4V96 - chains AK and AL of the 78 polymer chains in the assembly; structure by X-ray diffraction, 3.80 A resolution.

== Chain AK (and AL) ==
Molecule: ORF48
Source organism: Lactococcus phage TP901-1
Notes: chain AL of this document is another copy of the same molecule, construct and numbering; everything in this record applies to it too
UniProt: Q9AZ56 (Q9AZ56_9CAUD); residue numbers follow UniProt; this construct covers 1-299
Sequence (299 residues; each row starts with the number of its first residue):
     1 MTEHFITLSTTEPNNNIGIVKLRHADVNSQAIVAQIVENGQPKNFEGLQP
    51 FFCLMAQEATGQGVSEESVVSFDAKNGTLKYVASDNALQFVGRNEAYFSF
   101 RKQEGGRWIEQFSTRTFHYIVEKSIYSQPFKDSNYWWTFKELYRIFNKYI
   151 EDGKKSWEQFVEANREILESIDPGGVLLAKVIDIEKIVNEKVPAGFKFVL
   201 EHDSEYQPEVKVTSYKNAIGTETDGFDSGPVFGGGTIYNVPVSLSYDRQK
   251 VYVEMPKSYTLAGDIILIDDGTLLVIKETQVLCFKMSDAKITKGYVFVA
Unresolved in the structure: 58-63 (chain AL: 299)

== How chain AK and chain AL interact ==
Contacting residue pairs (54; chain AK residue first):
  Asn134(AK) with Phe130(AL); Lys131(AL), hydrogen bond (side chain-backbone)
  Trp136(AK) with Ile125(AL); Tyr126(AL), hydrophobic; Phe130(AL), hydrophobic; Phe139(AL), hydrophobic
  Thr138(AK) with Phe139(AL)
  Phe139(AK) with Phe139(AL), hydrophobic; Leu142(AL), hydrophobic; Tyr143(AL), hydrophobic; Phe146(AL), hydrophobic
  Leu142(AK) with Tyr143(AL), hydrophobic; Asn147(AL); Ile150(AL)
  Ile145(AK) with Ile150(AL), hydrophobic
  Phe146(AK) with Tyr149(AL); Ile150(AL), hydrophobic
  Tyr149(AK) with Lys154(AL), hydrogen bond (side chain-backbone); Trp157(AL)
  Gly153(AK) with Trp157(AL)
  Lys154(AK) with Trp157(AL)
  Trp157(AK) with Trp157(AL), hydrophobic; Phe160(AL); Asn164(AL)
  Gln159(AK) with Lys186(AL)
  Phe160(AK) with Arg165(AL); Ile182(AL), hydrophobic; Asp183(AL)
  Ala163(AK) with Ile182(AL), hydrophobic
  Asn164(AK) with Leu168(AL); Leu178(AL); Ile182(AL)
  Ile167(AK) with Ile182(AL), hydrophobic
  Leu168(AK) with Leu178(AL), hydrophobic
  Leu177(AK) with Leu177(AL), hydrophobic; Leu178(AL), hydrophobic
  Lys180(AK) with Glu185(AL), salt bridge
  Val181(AK) with Val181(AL), hydrophobic
  Ile184(AK) with Ile184(AL), hydrophobic; Glu185(AL)
  Ile187(AK) with Val192(AL), hydrophobic
  Lys191(AK) with Val192(AL); Pro193(AL); Glu254(AL), salt bridge
  Thr236(AK) with Ser245(AL); Tyr246(AL); Asp247(AL), hydrogen bond
  Ile237(AK) with Gln207(AL); Ser245(AL); Tyr246(AL), hydrogen bond (backbone-backbone)
  Tyr238(AK) with Leu244(AL); Ser245(AL)
  Asn239(AK) with Leu244(AL), hydrogen bond (backbone-backbone); Tyr246(AL)
Also at the interface, not in a pair above, chain AK (30 interface residues in all): Val192, Lys211, Gly235
Also at the interface, not in a pair above, chain AL (39 interface residues in all): Gly153, Glu158, Val188, Ala194, Glu209, Ser243

== Summary ==
30 residues of chain AK face 39 of chain AL across their interface, with 5 hydrogen bonds and 2 salt bridges.
Polar contacts include Lys180(AK)-Glu185(AL), Lys191(AK)-Glu254(AL) and Asn134(AK)-Lys131(AL).
Both chains are ORF48 (Lactococcus phage TP901-1). Entry 4V96 (The structure of a 1.8 MDa viral genome
injection device suggests alternative infection mechanisms) was determined by X-ray diffraction (same
publication as 3U6X and 3UH8).
